PDB entry 1NBM | X-ray diffraction, 3.00 A resolution | chains A and D of the 7 polymer chains in the assembly

[Chain A]
Protein: F1-atpase
From: Bos taurus
Notes: EC 3.6.1.34
Reference sequence: P19483 (ATPA1_BOVIN); residues 1-510 here correspond to UniProt positions 44-553 (UniProt number = residue number + 43)
Amino-acid sequence (510 residues; row label = number of the first residue in the row):
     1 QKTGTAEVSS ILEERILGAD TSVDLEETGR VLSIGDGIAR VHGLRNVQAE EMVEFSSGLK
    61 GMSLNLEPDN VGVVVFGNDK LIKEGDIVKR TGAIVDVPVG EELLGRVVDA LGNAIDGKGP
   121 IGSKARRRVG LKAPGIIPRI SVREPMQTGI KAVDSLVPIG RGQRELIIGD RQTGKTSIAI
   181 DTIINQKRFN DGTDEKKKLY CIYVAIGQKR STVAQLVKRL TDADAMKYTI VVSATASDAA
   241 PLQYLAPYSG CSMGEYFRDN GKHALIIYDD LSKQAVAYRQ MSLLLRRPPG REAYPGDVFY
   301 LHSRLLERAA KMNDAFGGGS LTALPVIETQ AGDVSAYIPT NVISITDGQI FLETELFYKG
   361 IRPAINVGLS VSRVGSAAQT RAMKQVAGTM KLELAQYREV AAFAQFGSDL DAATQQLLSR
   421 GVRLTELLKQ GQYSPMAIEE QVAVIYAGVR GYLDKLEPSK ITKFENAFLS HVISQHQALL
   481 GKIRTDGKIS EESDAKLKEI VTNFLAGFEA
Not modelled in the structure: 1-23
Construct notes: conflict Gly481 (Ser524 in P19483)
Metal / ion sites: Mg2+: Thr176, Gln208 (together with ATP)
Ligand contacts: ATP (adenosine-5'-triphosphate): Asp170, Arg171, Gln172, Thr173, Gly174, Lys175, Thr176, Ser177, Gln208, Glu328, Phe357, Arg362, Pro363, Gln430, Gly431, Gln432
Swiss-Prot annotation at these positions:
  - binding site (ATP): Gln172, Gly174, Lys175, Thr176, Ser177, Gln430, Gln432
  - binding site (Mg(2+)): Thr176, Asp269
  - site: Ser370 (Required for activity)
  - modified residue: Gln1 (Pyrrolidone carboxylic acid), Ser10 (Phosphoserine), Ser22 (Phosphoserine), Ser33 (Phosphoserine), Ser63 (Phosphoserine), Lys80 (N6-acetyllysine), Lys83 (N6-acetyllysine), Lys89 (N6-acetyllysine), Thr91 (Phosphothreonine), Lys118 (N6-acetyllysine), Ser123 (Phosphoserine), Lys124 (N6-acetyllysine), Ser141 (Phosphoserine), Arg161 (Omega-N-methylarginine), Lys187 (N6-acetyllysine), Lys196 (N6-acetyllysine), Lys197 (N6-acetyllysine), Lys218 (N6-acetyllysine), Lys262 (N6-acetyllysine), Lys384 (N6-acetyllysine) and 6 more in UniProt
  - glycosylation: Ser33 (O-linked (GlcNAc) serine)

[Chain D]
Protein: F1-atpase
From: Bos taurus
Notes: EC 3.6.1.34
Reference sequence: P00829 (ATPB_BOVIN); residues -3 to 476 here correspond to UniProt positions 47-526 (UniProt number = residue number + 50)
Amino-acid sequence (480 residues; numbered -3 to 476; the number before each row is that of its first residue; numbers below 1 keep their minus sign (Ala-3 is residue -3)):
    -3 AAQASPSPKA GATTGRIVAV IGAVVDVQFD EGLPPILNAL EVQGRETRLV LEVAQHLGES
    57 TVRTIAMDGT EGLVRGQKVL DSGAPIRIPV GPETLGRIMN VIGEPIDERG PIKTKQFAAI
   117 HAEAPEFVEM SVEQEILVTG IKVVDLLAPY AKGGKIGLFG GAGVGKTVLI MELINNVAKA
   177 HGGYSVFAGV GERTREGNDL YHEMIESGVI NLKDATSKVA LVYGQMNEPP GARARVALTG
   237 LTVAEYFRDQ EGQDVLLFID NIFRFTQAGS EVSALLGRIP SAVGYQPTLA TDMGTMQERI
   297 TTTKKGSITS VQAIYVPADD LTDPAPATTF AHLDATTVLS RAIAELGIYP AVDPLDSTSR
   357 IMDPNIVGSE HYDVARGVQK ILQDYKSLQD IIAILGMDEL SEEDKLTVSR ARKIQRFLSQ
   417 PFQVAEVFTG HLGKLVPLKE TIKGFQQILA GEYDHLPEQA FYMVGPIEEA VAKADKLAEE
Not modelled in the structure: -3 to 8, 476
Metal / ion sites: Mg2+: Thr163 (together with ADP)
Ligand contacts: ADP: Gly157, Ala158, Gly159, Val160, Gly161, Lys162, Thr163, Val164, Glu188, Arg189, Glu192, Asp256, Tyr345, Pro346, Phe418, Ala421, Phe424, Thr425
Swiss-Prot annotation at these positions:
  - binding site (ADP): Gly159, Val160, Gly161, Lys162, Thr163, Val164
  - binding site (ATP): Gly159, Gly161, Lys162, Thr163, Val164, Arg189
  - binding site (phosphate): Gly159, Val160, Gly161, Lys162, Thr163
  - binding site (Mg(2+)): Thr163, Glu188
  - modified residue: Lys74 (N6-acetyllysine), Lys111 (N6-acetyllysine), Lys148 (N6-acetyllysine), Lys209 (N6-acetyllysine), Lys214 (N6-acetyllysine), Thr262 (Phosphothreonine), Ser365 (Phosphoserine), Lys376 (N6-acetyllysine), Ser383 (Phosphoserine), Lys430 (N6-acetyllysine), Lys435 (N6-acetyllysine), Lys472 (N6-acetyllysine)
  - glycosylation: Ser56 (O-linked (GlcNAc) serine)

[Chain A / chain D interface]
Contacting residue pairs - 95 pairs, chain A then chain D:
  Leu32(A) - Gly54(D)
  Ser33(A) - His52(D)
  Ser33(A) - Leu53(D)
  Ile34(A) - Ile32(D)
  Ile34(A) - Gln51(D)
  Ile34(A) - His52(D)  hydrogen bond (backbone-backbone)
  Asp36(A) - Gln51(D)  hydrogen bond
  Asp36(A) - Arg274(D)  salt bridge
  Asn78(A) - Glu119(D)  hydrogen bond
  Asp79(A) - Ile32(D)
  Lys80(A) - Ile32(D)
  Lys80(A) - Leu33(D)
  Lys83(A) - Leu29(D)  hydrogen bond (side chain-backbone)
  Lys83(A) - Pro31(D)
  Lys83(A) - His52(D)
  Glu84(A) - Leu29(D)
  Glu84(A) - His52(D)
  Glu84(A) - Gly54(D)
  Glu84(A) - Glu55(D)  hydrogen bond (side chain-backbone)
  Glu84(A) - Ser56(D)  hydrogen bond (side chain-backbone)
  Val107(A) - Phe123(D)  hydrophobic
  Ile115(A) - Phe123(D)
  Ile115(A) - Val124(D)
  Asp116(A) - Val124(D)
  Gly117(A) - Val124(D)
  Arg171(A) - Leu317(D)
  Arg171(A) - Phe326(D)
  Arg171(A) - Asp352(D)  salt bridge
  Gln172(A) - Thr354(D)
  Lys209(A) - Lys151(D)
  Lys209(A) - Glu294(D)
  Lys209(A) - Ala327(D)
  Lys209(A) - His328(D)
  Lys209(A) - Leu329(D)  hydrogen bond (side chain-backbone)
  Lys209(A) - Asp330(D)  salt bridge
  Lys209(A) - Arg356(D)
  Arg210(A) - Ala120(D)
  Arg210(A) - Pro121(D)  hydrogen bond (side chain-backbone)
  Arg210(A) - Phe123(D)
  Arg210(A) - Met126(D)
  Arg210(A) - Glu294(D)  hydrogen bond (backbone-side chain)
  Ser211(A) - Met126(D)
  Ser211(A) - Thr297(D)  hydrogen bond
  Thr212(A) - Arg356(D)  hydrogen bond
  Val213(A) - Phe123(D)  hydrophobic
  Ala214(A) - Phe123(D)
  Ala214(A) - Met126(D)  hydrophobic
  Ala214(A) - Val128(D)
  Gln215(A) - Ser127(D)  hydrogen bond (side chain-backbone)
  Gln215(A) - Val128(D)
  Gln215(A) - Gln130(D)  hydrogen bond
  Val217(A) - Phe123(D)  hydrophobic
  Lys218(A) - Val128(D)
  Ala236(A) - Gly290(D)
  Ala236(A) - His328(D)
  Ser237(A) - Glu294(D)
  Arg279(A) - Ser277(D)  hydrogen bond
  Arg279(A) - Ala278(D)
  Gln280(A) - Pro283(D)
  Gln280(A) - Thr284(D)
  Gln280(A) - Thr287(D)  hydrogen bond
  Leu283(A) - Ile275(D)
  Leu283(A) - Pro276(D)
  Leu283(A) - Ser277(D)
  Leu283(A) - Pro283(D)  hydrophobic
  Leu284(A) - Pro283(D)  hydrophobic
  Leu284(A) - Thr284(D)
  Arg286(A) - Gly273(D)  hydrogen bond (side chain-backbone)
  Arg286(A) - Ile275(D)
  Glu292(A) - Ala278(D)
  Ala293(A) - Pro276(D)
  Ala293(A) - Ser277(D)
  Ala293(A) - Ala278(D)
  Gln330(A) - Thr318(D)
  Gln330(A) - Ala323(D)
  Ala331(A) - Thr318(D)
  Glu355(A) - Gln379(D)
  Phe357(A) - Arg372(D)
  Tyr358(A) - Leu351(D)  hydrogen bond (side chain-backbone)
  Tyr358(A) - Asp352(D)  hydrogen bond (side chain-backbone)
  Tyr358(A) - Ser353(D)
  Tyr358(A) - Gln375(D)
  Tyr358(A) - Lys376(D)
  Tyr358(A) - Gln379(D)
  Lys359(A) - Lys376(D)
  Lys359(A) - Gln379(D)
  Lys359(A) - Ser383(D)
  Arg362(A) - Tyr368(D)
  Arg362(A) - Arg372(D)
  Gln405(A) - Leu384(D)
  Gln405(A) - Ile387(D)
  Phe406(A) - Ile387(D)  hydrophobic
  Phe406(A) - Glu395(D)
  Ser408(A) - Glu395(D)  hydrogen bond
  Tyr433(A) - Asp359(D)
Other interface residues (no listed pair), chain A (52 interface residues in all): Gly35, Ile82, Thr235, Ala240, Lys273, Val276, Arg287, Pro289
Other interface residues (no listed pair), chain D (62 interface residues in all): Ala50, Thr57, Glu122, Ala286, Thr291, Pro350, Asp400

[Overview]
52 residues of chain A and 62 residues of chain D are in contact, with 19 hydrogen bonds and 3 salt bridges.
Polar pairs include Asp36(A)-Arg274(D), Arg171(A)-Asp352(D) and Lys209(A)-Asp330(D). Chain A binds ATP. Chain
D binds ADP.
Here chain A is F1-atpase and chain D is F1-atpase, both from Bos taurus. Entry 1NBM (The structure of bovine
F1-atpase covalently inhibited with 4-chloro-7-nitrobenzofurazan) was determined by X-ray diffraction.
